5WCB - chains A and B of the 6 polymer chains in the assembly; structure by electron microscopy, 6.00 A resolution (low resolution: residue-level contacts below are approximate; hydrogen-bond / salt-bridge calls are withheld).

Chain A (and B):
Molecule: Meiotic spindle formation protein mei-1
Source organism: Caenorhabditis elegans
Notes: EC 3.6.4.3; chain B of this document is another copy of the same molecule, construct and numbering; everything in this record applies to it too
UniProt: P34808 (KTNA1_CAEEL); numbering as in UniProt (aligned over 1-472)
Sequence (472 residues; numbered 1 to 472; the number before each row is that of its first residue):
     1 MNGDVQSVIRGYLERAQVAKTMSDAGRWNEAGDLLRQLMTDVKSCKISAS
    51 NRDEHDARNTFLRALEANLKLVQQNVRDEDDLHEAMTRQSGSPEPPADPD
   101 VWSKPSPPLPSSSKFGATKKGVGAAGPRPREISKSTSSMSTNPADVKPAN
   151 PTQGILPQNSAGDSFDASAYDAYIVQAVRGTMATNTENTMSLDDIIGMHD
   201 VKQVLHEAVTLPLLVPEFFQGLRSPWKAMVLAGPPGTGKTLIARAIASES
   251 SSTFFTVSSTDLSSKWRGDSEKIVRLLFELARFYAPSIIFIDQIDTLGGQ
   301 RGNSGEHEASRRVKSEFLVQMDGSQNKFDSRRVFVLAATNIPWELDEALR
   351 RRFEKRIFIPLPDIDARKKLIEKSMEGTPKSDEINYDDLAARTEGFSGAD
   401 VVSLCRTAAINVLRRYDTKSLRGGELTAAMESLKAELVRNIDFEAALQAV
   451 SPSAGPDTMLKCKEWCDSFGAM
Disordered / not traced: 1-172, 185-189, 297-306, 323-330
Differences from the reference sequence: engineered mutation Gln293 (Glu in P34808)
Swiss-Prot annotation at these positions:
  - binding site (ATP): Gly233 to Thr240, Arg351, Arg352
  - modified residue: Ser92 (Phosphoserine)
What the authors report for this chain:
  - conformationally variable residues (domain motion): Arg244

How chain A and chain B interact:
Contacting residue pairs (24):
  Pro379(A) with Arg223(B)
  Val402(A) with Leu222(B)
  Ser403(A) with Trp226(B)
  Cys405(A) with Leu222(B)
  Arg406(A) with Leu222(B); Ser224(B); Pro225(B); Trp226(B)
  Ala409(A) with Phe218(B); Leu222(B)
  Ile410(A) with Glu207(B)
  Leu413(A) with Glu207(B)
  Arg414(A) with Asp200(B); Gln203(B); Val204(B); Glu207(B)
  Thr418(A) with His206(B); Glu207(B)
  Leu426(A) with Val215(B)
  Lys434(A) with Arg223(B)
  Ser453(A) with Asp467(B); Ser468(B); Phe469(B); Gly470(B)
Other interface residues (no listed pair), chain A (16 interface residues in all): Leu421, Leu433, Ala454
Other interface residues (no listed pair), chain B (18 interface residues in all): Leu211, Ala471

Summary:
16 residues of chain A face 18 of chain B across their interface. Curated annotation (UniProt) lists 10
ATP-binding residues on chain A. From the paper: conformational variability at Arg244(A).
Both chains are Meiotic spindle formation protein mei-1 (Caenorhabditis elegans). Entry 5WCB (Katanin hexamer
in the ring conformation) was determined by electron microscopy (same publication as 5WC0 and 5WC1).
